1NBU - chains A and D of the 8 polymer chains in the assembly; structure by X-ray diffraction, 1.60 A resolution.

[Chain A]
Name: Probable dihydroneopterin aldolase
Source organism: Mycobacterium tuberculosis
Notes: EC 4.1.2.25
Reference sequence: P0A580 (FOLB_MYCTU); residue numbers follow UniProt; this construct covers 1-119
Chain sequence (119 residues; row label = number of the first residue in the row):
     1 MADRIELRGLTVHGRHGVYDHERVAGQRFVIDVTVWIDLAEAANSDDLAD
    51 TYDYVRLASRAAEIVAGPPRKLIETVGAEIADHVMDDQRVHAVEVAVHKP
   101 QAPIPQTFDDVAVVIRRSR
Not modelled in the structure: 1
Residues lining bound ligands:
  - PH2 (2-amino-6-hydroxymethyl-7,8-dihydro-3H-pteridin-4-one), molecule 1: Ile5, Leu48, Thr51, Tyr52, Asp53, Tyr54, Val55
  - PH2, molecule 2: Gly17, Val18, Tyr19, Glu22, Lys71, Leu72, Ile73, Glu74, Lys99
What the authors report for this chain:
  - binding site for PH2: Val18, Leu72, Glu74, Lys99
  - self-association interface (contacts with another copy of this molecule); pairs are residue here / residue on that copy: His13-Pro105, His21-His21, Arg28-Phe108, Gln101-Gln101
  - catalytic residues: Glu22, Lys99 (citing earlier work)
  - conformationally variable residues (order/disorder transition): Arg15 to Ala25, Leu72, Glu74, Lys99

[Chain D]
Name: Probable dihydroneopterin aldolase
Source organism: Mycobacterium tuberculosis
Notes: EC 4.1.2.25
Reference sequence: P0A580 (FOLB_MYCTU); residue numbers follow UniProt; this construct covers 1-119
Chain sequence (119 residues; numbered 1 to 119; the number before each row is that of its first residue):
     1 MADRIELRGLTVHGRHGVYAHERVAGQRFVIDVTVWIDLAEAANSDDLAD
    51 TYDYVRLASRAAEIVAGPPRKLIETVGAEIADHVMDDQRVHAVEVAVHKP
   101 QAPIPQTFDDVAVVIRRSR
Not modelled in the structure: 1
Construct notes: engineered mutation Ala20 (Asp in P0A580)
Residues lining bound ligands:
  - PH2 (2-amino-6-hydroxymethyl-7,8-dihydro-3H-pteridin-4-one), molecule 1: Ile5, Leu48, Thr51, Tyr52, Asp53, Tyr54, Val55
  - PH2, molecule 2: Gly17, Val18, Glu22, Lys71, Leu72, Ile73, Glu74, Lys99, Val113
What the authors report for this chain:
  - binding site for PH2: Asp53, Tyr54

[How chain A and chain D interact]
Residue-residue contacts (47; chain A residue first):
  Arg70(A) - Asp46(D)
  Lys71(A) - Asp46(D)  hydrogen bond (backbone-side chain)
  Lys71(A) - Asp47(D)
  Lys71(A) - Leu48(D)
  Leu72(A) - Ala42(D)
  Leu72(A) - Asp46(D)  hydrogen bond (backbone-side chain)
  Leu72(A) - Asp47(D)
  Leu72(A) - Leu48(D)
  Glu74(A) - Leu39(D)
  Glu74(A) - Ala43(D)
  Glu74(A) - Thr51(D)  hydrogen bond
  Thr75(A) - Ala42(D)
  Thr75(A) - Ala43(D)
  Thr75(A) - Asp46(D)  hydrogen bond
  Ala78(A) - Ala43(D)  hydrophobic
  Glu94(A) - Ala2(D)
  Glu94(A) - Arg4(D)  salt bridge
  Lys99(A) - Tyr54(D)  hydrogen bond
  Ala102(A) - Tyr54(D)
  Ile104(A) - Tyr54(D)
  Ile104(A) - Val55(D)  hydrophobic
  Ile104(A) - Ala58(D)  hydrophobic
  Gln106(A) - Leu10(D)
  Gln106(A) - Ser59(D)
  Thr107(A) - Gly9(D)
  Thr107(A) - Leu10(D)
  Thr107(A) - Thr11(D)  hydrogen bond (backbone-backbone)
  Phe108(A) - Arg8(D)
  Phe108(A) - Gly9(D)
  Phe108(A) - Leu10(D)  hydrophobic
  Asp109(A) - Arg8(D)  hydrogen bond (backbone-backbone)
  Asp109(A) - Gly9(D)  hydrogen bond (backbone-backbone)
  Asp110(A) - Leu7(D)
  Asp110(A) - Arg8(D)  hydrogen bond (backbone-backbone)
  Val111(A) - Glu6(D)
  Val111(A) - Tyr54(D)  hydrophobic
  Ala112(A) - Ile5(D)
  Ala112(A) - Glu6(D)  hydrogen bond (backbone-backbone)
  Val113(A) - Arg4(D)
  Val114(A) - Asp3(D)
  Val114(A) - Arg4(D)  hydrogen bond (backbone-backbone)
  Val114(A) - Glu6(D)
  Ile115(A) - Asp3(D)
  Ile115(A) - Leu39(D)  hydrophobic
  Arg116(A) - Ala2(D)
  Arg116(A) - Asp3(D)  hydrogen bond (backbone-side chain)
  Arg117(A) - Asp3(D)  salt bridge
Also at the interface, not in a pair above, chain A (24 interface residues in all): Val18, Pro103
Also at the interface, not in a pair above, chain D (23 interface residues in all): Ala40, Ala62

[Summary]
24 residues of chain A face 23 of chain D across their interface; the contacts include 12 hydrogen bonds and 2
salt bridges. Polar pairs include Glu94(A)-Arg4(D), Arg117(A)-Asp3(D) and Lys71(A)-Asp46(D). From the paper:
catalytic residues Glu22(A) and Lys99(A); a binding site for PH2 at Val18(A), Leu72(A) and Asp53(D) among
others.
Chain A is Probable dihydroneopterin aldolase and chain D is Probable dihydroneopterin aldolase, both from
Mycobacterium tuberculosis; the structure, 7,8-Dihydroneopterin Aldolase Complexed with Product From
Mycobacterium Tuberculosis, was determined by X-ray diffraction together with 1Z9W from the same study.
